PDB entry 6RYD | X-ray diffraction, 1.57 A resolution | chains A and C of the 4 polymer chains in the assembly

# Chain A
Protein: Protein WUSCHEL
From: Arabidopsis thaliana
UniProt: Q9SB92 (WUS_ARATH); numbering as in UniProt (aligned over 34-103)
Sequence (76 residues; row label = number of the first residue in the row):
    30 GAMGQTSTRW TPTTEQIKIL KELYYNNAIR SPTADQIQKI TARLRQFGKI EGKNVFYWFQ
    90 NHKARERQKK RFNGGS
Disordered / not traced: 30-33, 103-105
Sequence notes: expression tag (30-33, 104-105)
Swiss-Prot annotation at these positions:
  - DNA-binding region: Gln34 to Lys99 (Homeobox)
  - mutagenesis: Pro41 (P41L: In wus-3; weak allele in which meristem stem cells are misspecified and appear to undergo differentiation)
Reported in the primary citation:
  - binding site for the 16-nt DNA strand (chain C): Arg38, Lys82, Asn83, Tyr86, Asn90, Lys92, Arg94
  - binding site for the 16-nt DNA strand: Gln89, Arg96
  - specificity-determining residues: Arg94
  - binding site for the 16-nt DNA strand: Ala93
  - self-association interface (contacts with another copy of this molecule): Phe101
  - mutagenesis - T35R, S36R: unchanged binding to TGAA probe
  - mutagenesis - R94K (40-fold): decreased binding to TGAA probe
  - mutagenesis - T35R, S36R, R94K: increased binding to TAAT probe

# Chain C
Molecule: 16-nt DNA strand
Sequence (16 nucleotides; row label = number of the first residue in the row):
     1 AGTGTATGAA TGAACG

# Interface between chain A and chain C
Pairs across the interface - 17 pairs, chain A then chain C:
  Arg38(A) with DT11(C), hydrogen bond to the base; DG12(C), hydrogen bond to the sugar; DA13(C), phosphate contact
  Trp39(A) with DG12(C), sugar contact; DA13(C), hydrogen bond to the phosphate
  Pro41(A) with DG12(C), phosphate contact
  Asn83(A) with DA13(C), hydrogen bond to the phosphate
  Tyr86(A) with DA13(C), sugar contact; DA14(C), hydrogen bond to the phosphate
  Trp87(A) with DG12(C), phosphate contact
  Gln89(A) with DA14(C), base contact
  Asn90(A) with DG12(C), base contact; DA13(C), hydrogen bond to the base; DA14(C), base contact
  Arg94(A) with DT11(C), base contact; DG12(C), hydrogen bond to the base; DA13(C), base contact
Also at the interface, not in a pair above, chain A (11 interface residues in all): Thr37, Lys82
Also at the interface, not in a pair above, chain C (5 interface residues in all): DC15

# In short
Chain A and chain C form an interface of 11 and 5 residues respectively, with 7 hydrogen bonds. Polar pairs
include Arg38(A)-DT11(C), Asn90(A)-DA13(C) and Arg94(A)-DG12(C). From the paper: a binding site for the 16-nt
DNA strand (chain C) at Arg38(A), Lys82(A) and Asn83(A) among others; T35R, S36R and R94K of chain A increase
binding to TAAT probe.
Chain A is Protein WUSCHEL (Arabidopsis thaliana) and chain C is a 16-nt DNA strand; the structure, WUS-HD
bound to TGAA DNA, was determined by X-ray diffraction (same publication as 6RY3, 6RYI and 6RYL).
